Entry 6IDE (X-ray diffraction, 2.51 A resolution); this record covers chains A and D of the 4 polymer chains in the assembly.

[Chain A]
Name: Transcriptional regulator LuxR family
Source organism: Vibrio cholerae
UniProtKB: A0A0H6WEL7 (A0A0H6WEL7_VIBCL); residues 2-246 here correspond to UniProt positions 75-319 (UniProt number = residue number + 73)
Sequence (256 residues; numbered 0 to 255; the number before each row is that of its first residue; numbering starts at 0):
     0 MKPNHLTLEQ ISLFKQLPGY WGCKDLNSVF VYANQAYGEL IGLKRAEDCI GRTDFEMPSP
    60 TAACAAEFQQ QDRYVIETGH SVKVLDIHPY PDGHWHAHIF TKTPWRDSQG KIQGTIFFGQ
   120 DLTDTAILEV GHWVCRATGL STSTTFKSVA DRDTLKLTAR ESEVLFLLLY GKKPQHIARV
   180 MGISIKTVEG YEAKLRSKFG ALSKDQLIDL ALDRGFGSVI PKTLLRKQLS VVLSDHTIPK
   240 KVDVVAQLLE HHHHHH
Not modelled in the structure: 0-1, 142-152, 239-255
Sequence notes: initiating methionine (0); expression tag (1, 247-255)
Residues lining bound ligands: 3,5-dimethylpyrazin-2-ol (A1U): Lys23, Phe29, Tyr36, Asp53, Thr60, Phe67, Asp85, Tyr89, Phe99, Lys101, Phe116
From the paper describing this entry:
  - binding site for 3,5-dimethylpyrazin-2-ol: Tyr36, Phe67, Gln70, Asp85, Phe99, Lys101
  - contacts within the chain: Gln70-Ser229 (hydrogen bond), Asp85-Ser229 (hydrogen bond)
  - mutagenesis - F67A, Q70A, K101L: abolished binding to 3,5-dimethylpyrazin-2-ol
  - mutagenesis - Y36F, F67I, F99A, S229A: decreased binding to 3,5-dimethylpyrazin-2-ol
  - mutagenesis - F99I: unchanged binding to 3,5-dimethylpyrazin-2-ol
  - binding site for the 18-nt DNA strand (chain D): Arg159, Lys172, Gln174, Ser183, Lys185, Glu188, Tyr190, Arg195, Lys203
  - specificity-determining residues: Lys185, Glu188

[Chain D]
Molecule: 18-nt DNA strand
Sequence (18 nucleotides; row label = number of the first residue in the row):
     1 AGGGGGGATT TCCCCCCT

[How chain A and chain D interact]
Pairs across the interface (13):
  Arg159(A) - DA1(D)  sugar contact
  Arg159(A) - DG2(D)  salt bridge to the phosphate
  Ile182(A) - DG2(D)  phosphate contact
  Ile182(A) - DG3(D)  phosphate contact
  Ser183(A) - DG3(D)  hydrogen bond to the phosphate
  Ser183(A) - DG4(D)  hydrogen bond to the phosphate
  Lys185(A) - DG4(D)  base contact
  Lys185(A) - DG5(D)  hydrogen bond to the base
  Lys185(A) - DG6(D)  hydrogen bond to the base
  Thr186(A) - DG2(D)  sugar contact
  Thr186(A) - DG3(D)  hydrogen bond to the phosphate
  Tyr190(A) - DA1(D)  hydrogen bond to the phosphate
  Tyr190(A) - DG2(D)  hydrogen bond to the phosphate
Other interface residues (no listed pair), chain A (8 interface residues in all): Lys172, Gly181
Other interface residues (no listed pair), chain D (7 interface residues in all): DC12

[In short]
8 residues of chain A and 7 residues of chain D are in contact, with 7 hydrogen bonds and 1 salt bridge. Polar
contacts include Lys185(A)-DG5(D), Lys185(A)-DG6(D) and Ser183(A)-DG3(D). The paper reports a binding site for
the 18-nt DNA strand (chain D) at Arg159(A), Lys172(A) and Gln174(A) among others; Y36F, F67I and F99A of
chain A, among others, reduce binding to 3,5-dimethylpyrazin-2-ol; 8 substitutions were tested in all.
Chain A is Transcriptional regulator LuxR family (Vibrio cholerae) and chain D is an 18-nt DNA strand; the
structure, Crystal structure of the Vibrio cholera VqmA-Ligand-DNA complex provides molecular mechanisms for
drug design, was determined by X-ray diffraction.
